Entry 7CTG (electron microscopy, 5.00 A resolution (low resolution: residue-level contacts below are approximate; hydrogen-bond / salt-bridge calls are withheld)); this record covers chains B and E of the 5 polymer chains in the assembly.

Chain B:
Protein: Origin recognition complex subunit 2
From: Homo sapiens
UniProtKB: Q13416 (ORC2_HUMAN); numbering as in UniProt (aligned over 1-577)
Amino-acid sequence (577 residues; row label = number of the first residue in the row):
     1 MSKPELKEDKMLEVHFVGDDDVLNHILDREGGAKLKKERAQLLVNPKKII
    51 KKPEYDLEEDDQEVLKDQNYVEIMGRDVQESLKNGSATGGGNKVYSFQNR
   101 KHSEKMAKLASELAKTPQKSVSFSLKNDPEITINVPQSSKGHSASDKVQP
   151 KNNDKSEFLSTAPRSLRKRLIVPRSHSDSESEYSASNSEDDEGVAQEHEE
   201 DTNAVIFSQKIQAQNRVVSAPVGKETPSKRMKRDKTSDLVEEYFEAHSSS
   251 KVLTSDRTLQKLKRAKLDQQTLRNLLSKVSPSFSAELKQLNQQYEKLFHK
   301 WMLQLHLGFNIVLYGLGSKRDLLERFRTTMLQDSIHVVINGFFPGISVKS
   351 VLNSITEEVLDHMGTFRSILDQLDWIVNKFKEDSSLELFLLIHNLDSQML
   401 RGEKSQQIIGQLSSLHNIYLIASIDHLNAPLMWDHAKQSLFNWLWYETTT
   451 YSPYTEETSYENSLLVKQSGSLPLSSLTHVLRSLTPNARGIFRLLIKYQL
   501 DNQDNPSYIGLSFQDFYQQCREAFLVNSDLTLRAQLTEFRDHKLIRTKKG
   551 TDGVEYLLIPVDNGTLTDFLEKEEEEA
Unresolved in the structure: 1-268, 467-470, 561, 576-577
Swiss-Prot annotation at these positions:
  - modified residue: Thr-116 (Phosphothreonine), Ser-122 (Phosphoserine), Ser-138 (Phosphoserine), Thr-226 (Phosphothreonine), Ser-248 (Phosphoserine), Ser-280 (Phosphoserine)

Chain E:
Protein: Origin recognition complex subunit 5
From: Homo sapiens
UniProtKB: O43913 (ORC5_HUMAN); residues 1-435 here = UniProt positions 1-435
Amino-acid sequence (435 residues; row label = number of the first residue in the row):
     1 MPHLENVVLCRESQVSILQSLFGERHHFSFPSIFIYGHTASGKTYVTQTL
    51 LKTLELPHVFVNCVECFTLRLLLEQILNKLNHLSSSEDGCSTEITCETFN
   101 DFVRLFKQVTTAENLKDQTVYIVLDKAEYLRDMEANLLPGFLRLQELADR
   151 NVTVLFLSEIVWEKFRPNTGCFEPFVLYFPDYSIGNLQKILSHDHPPEYS
   201 ADFYAAYINILLGVFYTVCRDLKELRHLAVLNFPKYCEPVVKGEASERDT
   251 RKLWRNIEPHLKKAMQTVYLREISSSQWEKLQKDDTDPGQLKGLSAHTHV
   301 ELPYYSKFILIAAYLASYNPARTDKRFFLKHHGKIKKTNFLKKHEKTSNH
   351 LLGPKPFPLDRLLAILYSIVDSRVAPTANIFSQITSLVTLQLLTLVGHDD
   401 QLDGPKYKCTVSLDFIRAIARTVNFDIIKYLYDFL
Unresolved in the structure: 1-3, 84-90, 245-248, 269-294, 329-348, 434-435
Small-molecule neighbours: ATP (adenosine-5'-triphosphate): Val-8, Leu-9, Arg-11, His-38, Thr-39, Ala-40, Ser-41, Gly-42, Lys-43, Thr-44, Tyr-45, Asp-125, Lys-126, Leu-157, Tyr-182, Leu-222, Lys-223, Arg-226
Swiss-Prot annotation at these positions:
  - binding site (ATP): Gly-37 to Thr-44

Interface between chain B and chain E:
Contacting residue pairs (19; chain B residue first):
  Arg-401(B) / Gln-401(E)
  Arg-401(B) / Leu-402(E)
  Asn-428(B) / Asp-403(E)
  Pro-430(B) / Ala-378(E)
  Pro-430(B) / Phe-381(E)
  Pro-430(B) / Ser-382(E)
  Leu-431(B) / Phe-381(E)
  Leu-431(B) / Thr-385(E)
  Leu-431(B) / Leu-402(E)
  Trp-433(B) / Ser-382(E)
  Asp-434(B) / Ser-382(E)
  His-435(B) / Ser-382(E)
  His-435(B) / Ser-386(E)
  Trp-445(B) / Ala-378(E)
  Arg-521(B) / Asp-132(E)
  Arg-521(B) / Ala-135(E)
  Asn-527(B) / Asp-132(E)
  Asn-527(B) / Met-133(E)
  Arg-540(B) / Asp-399(E)
Interface residues without a listed pair, chain B (17 interface residues in all): His-426, Gln-438, Tyr-517, Phe-524, Thr-537, Thr-547
Interface residues without a listed pair, chain E (19 interface residues in all): Glu-134, Asn-136, Leu-359, Asn-379, Gln-383, Ile-384, Gly-404

In short:
Chain B and chain E form an interface of 17 and 19 residues respectively. Ligands of chain E: ATP. Curated
annotation (UniProt) lists 8 ATP-binding residues on chain E.
Chain B is Origin recognition complex subunit 2 and chain E is Origin recognition complex subunit 5, both from
Homo sapiens; the structure, Human Origin Recognition Complex, ORC1-5 State I, was determined by electron
microscopy (same publication as 7CTE and 7CTF).
